Entry 2HFW (X-ray diffraction, 2.50 A resolution); this record covers chain A.

# Chain A
Molecule: Carbonic anhydrase 3
Source organism: Homo sapiens
Notes: EC 4.2.1.1; fragment: hca iii
UniProt: P07451 (CAH3_HUMAN); residues 1-260 here correspond to UniProt positions 0-259 (UniProt number = residue number - 1)
Chain sequence (260 residues; each row starts with the number of its first residue; note: 1 number in that range is skipped by the numbering (no residue carries it; nothing is unmodelled there)):
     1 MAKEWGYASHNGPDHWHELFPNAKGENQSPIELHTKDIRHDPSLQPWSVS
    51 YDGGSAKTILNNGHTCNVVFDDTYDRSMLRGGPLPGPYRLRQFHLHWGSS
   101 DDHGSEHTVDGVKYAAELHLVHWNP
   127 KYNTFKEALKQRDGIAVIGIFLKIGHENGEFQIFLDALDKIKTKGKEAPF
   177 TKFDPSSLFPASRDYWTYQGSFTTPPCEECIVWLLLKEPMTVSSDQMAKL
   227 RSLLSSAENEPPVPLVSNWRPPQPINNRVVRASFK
Not modelled in the structure: 1-3
Sequence notes: engineered mutation His64 (Lys63 in P07451), Asn67 (Arg66 in P07451), Ser182 (Cys181 in P07451), Ser188 (Cys187 in P07451)
Bound ions: Zn2+: His96, His119
UniProt features mapped onto this chain:
  - binding site (substrate): Thr199, Thr200
  - modified residue: Tyr128 (Phosphotyrosine), Thr130 (Phosphothreonine), Thr177 (Phosphothreonine), Thr217 (Phosphothreonine), Ser220 (Phosphoserine)

# In short
The Zn2+ site is built by His96 and His119. Curated annotation (UniProt) lists substrate-binding residues
Thr199 and Thr200.
Chain A is Carbonic anhydrase 3 (Homo sapiens); the structure, Structural and kinetic analysis of proton
shuttle residues in the active site of human carbonic anhydrase ..., was determined by X-ray diffraction,
deposited together with 3UYN and 3UYQ.
